Entry 7EKM (electron microscopy, 3.60 A resolution); this record covers chains A and B.

== Chain A (and B) ==
Protein: ATP-binding cassette sub-family B member 6, mitochondrial
Organism: Homo sapiens
Notes: chain B of this document is another copy of the same molecule, construct and numbering; everything in this record applies to it too
UniProt: Q9NP58 (ABCB6_HUMAN); numbering as in UniProt (aligned over 1-842)
Chain sequence (842 residues; row label = number of the first residue in the row):
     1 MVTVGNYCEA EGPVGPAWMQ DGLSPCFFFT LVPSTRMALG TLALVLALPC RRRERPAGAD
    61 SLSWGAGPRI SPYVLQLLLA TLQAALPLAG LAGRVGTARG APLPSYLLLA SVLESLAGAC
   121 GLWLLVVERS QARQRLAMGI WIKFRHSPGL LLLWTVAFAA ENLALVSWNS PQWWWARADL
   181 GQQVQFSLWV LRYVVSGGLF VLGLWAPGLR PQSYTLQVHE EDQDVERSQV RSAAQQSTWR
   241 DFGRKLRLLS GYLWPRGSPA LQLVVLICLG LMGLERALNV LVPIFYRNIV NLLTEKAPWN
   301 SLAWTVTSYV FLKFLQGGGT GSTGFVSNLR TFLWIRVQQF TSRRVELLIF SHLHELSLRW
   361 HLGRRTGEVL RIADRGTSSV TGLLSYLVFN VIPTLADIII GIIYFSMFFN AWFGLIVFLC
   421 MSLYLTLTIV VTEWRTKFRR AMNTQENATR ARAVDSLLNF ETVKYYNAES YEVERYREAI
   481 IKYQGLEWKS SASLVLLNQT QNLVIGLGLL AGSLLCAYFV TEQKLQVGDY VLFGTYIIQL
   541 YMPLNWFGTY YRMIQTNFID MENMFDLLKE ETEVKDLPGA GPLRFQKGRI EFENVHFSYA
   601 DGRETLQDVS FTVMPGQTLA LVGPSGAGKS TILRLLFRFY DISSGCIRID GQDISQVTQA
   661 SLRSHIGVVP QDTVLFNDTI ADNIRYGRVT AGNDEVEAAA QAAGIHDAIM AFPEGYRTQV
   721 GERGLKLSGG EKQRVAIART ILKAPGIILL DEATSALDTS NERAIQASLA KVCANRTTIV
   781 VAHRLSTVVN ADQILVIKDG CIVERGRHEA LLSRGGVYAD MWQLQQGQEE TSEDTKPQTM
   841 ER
Unresolved in the structure: 1-243, 577-579, 828-842
Curated features (UniProtKB/Swiss-Prot):
  - binding site (ATP): Tyr599, Gly623 to Arg634
  - glycosylation: Asn6 (N-linked (GlcNAc...) asparagine)
  - natural variant: Ala57 (A57T: In MCOPCB7; uncertain significance), Arg69 (R69G: In a breast cancer sample), Ser170 (S170G: In DUH3), Arg192 (R192Q: Decrease expression), Arg276 (R276W: May be a modifier of disease severity in porphyria patients), Ser322 (S322R: In DUH3), Leu356 (L356P: In DUH3), Arg375 (R375Q: In PSHK2; R375W: In PSHK2), Tyr424 (Y424H: In DUH3), Ala453 (A453V: In DUH3), Ala492 (A492T: May be a modifier of disease severity in porphyria patients), Thr521 (T521S: May be a modifier of disease severity in porphyria patients), 6 further natural variant entries in UniProt
  - mutagenesis: Asn6 (N6Q: Loss of N-glycosylation. Loss of N-glycosylation; when associated with Q-447; Q-498; Q-677 and Q-775. Does not affect substrate binding), Cys8 (C8G: Loss of N-glycosylation; C8S: Does not affect substrate binding. Does not affect N-glycosylation. Impairs endoplasmic reticulum exit. Impairs endoplasmic reticulum exit ...), Cys26 (C26A: Decreases protein expression. Affects protein stability. Loss of ability to stimulate porphyrin synthesis; C26S: Decreases protein expression. Impairs endoplasmic reticulum exit ...), Cys50 (C50A: Increases migration in the absence of DTT; when associated with A-120. Reduces migration in with the presence of DTT; when associated with A-120), Cys120 (C120A: Increases migration in the absence of DTT; when associated with A-50. Reduces migration in with the presence of DTT; when associated with A-50), Tyr286 (Y286A: Loss of substrate-stimulate ATPase activity. Impairs protein expression), Asn447 (N447Q: Does not affect N-glycosylation. Does not affect N-glycosylation; when associated with Q-498; Q-677 and Q-775. Does not affect trafficking from endoplasmic reticulum ...), Asn498 (N498Q: Does not affect N-glycosylation. Does not affect N-glycosylation; when associated with Q-447; Q-677 and Q-775. Does not affect trafficking from endoplasmic reticulum ...), Val531 (V531A: Loss of substrate-stimulate ATPase activity. Impairs protein expression), Met542 (M542A: Loss of substrate-stimulate ATPase activity), Trp546 (W546A: Loss of substrate-stimulate ATPase activity. Impairs protein expression; W546F: Does not affect substrate-stimulate ATPase activity; W546V: Loss of substrate-stimulate ATPase activity ...), Lys629 (K629A: Abolishes ATP hydrolysis. Abolishes coproporphyrin III transport; K629M: Does not affect subcellular location in early melanosome and lysosome ...), 2 further mutagenesis entries in UniProt
What the authors report for this chain:
  - mutagenesis - T320R: decreased expression
  - mutagenesis - T320A: unchanged catalytic activity on GSH
  - mutagenesis - T320A: decreased catalytic activity on PPIX
  - mutagenesis - R276A, S322A, T323A, R330A, T394A, W546A: abolished catalytic activity on GSH
  - mutagenesis - S322A, T323A, T432A, N498A: abolished catalytic activity on PPIX
  - disease-associated variants - A492T: decreased binding to ATP (citing earlier work)
  - disease-associated variants - S322R, V454A, T521S, G588S, A681T, R723Q (citing earlier work)
  - disease-associated variants - R276W: decreased stability (proposed by the authors, not directly observed)
  - contacts within the chain: Arg276-Asp397
  - mutagenesis - E752Q: abolished catalytic activity

== Interface between chain A and chain B ==
Contacting residue pairs (152):
  Tyr286(A) with Tyr530(B), hydrophobic; Val531(B)
  Ile289(A) with Tyr530(B)
  Leu293(A) with Val520(B), hydrophobic
  Trp299(A) with Leu514(B); Ala517(B); Tyr518(B); Thr521(B)
  Leu302(A) with Ala517(B), hydrophobic
  Val306(A) with Ser513(B); Leu514(B), hydrophobic
  Thr307(A) with Leu510(B)
  Val310(A) with Gly506(B); Leu509(B); Leu510(B), hydrophobic
  Phe314(A) with Asn502(B); Leu503(B), hydrophobic
  Gly319(A) with Met542(B)
  Gly321(A) with Asn545(B), hydrogen bond (backbone-side chain)
  Ser322(A) with Tyr424(B), hydrogen bond; Tyr541(B); Asn545(B)
  Thr323(A) with Asn498(B); Asn502(B)
  Gly324(A) with Asn502(B)
  Phe325(A) with Gln499(B); Asn502(B)
  Asn328(A) with Val495(B); Asn498(B); Gln499(B), hydrogen bond
  Phe332(A) with Ala492(B), hydrophobic
  Ile335(A) with Trp488(B); Ser491(B)
  Arg336(A) with Trp488(B)
  Gln339(A) with Gln484(B); Glu487(B); Trp488(B)
  Ser342(A) with Gln484(B)
  Arg343(A) with Ile480(B); Ile481(B); Gln484(B), hydrogen bond
  Glu346(A) with Tyr476(B); Ile480(B)
  Leu347(A) with Tyr476(B), hydrophobic; Arg477(B)
  Phe350(A) with Ala453(B), hydrophobic; Glu472(B); Tyr476(B), hydrophobic
  Ser351(A) with Val473(B)
  Leu353(A) with Leu457(B), hydrophobic
  His354(A) with Ser456(B), hydrogen bond (side chain-backbone); Leu457(B); Phe460(B); Glu469(B)
  Ser357(A) with Phe460(B)
  Leu358(A) with Phe460(B), hydrophobic
  Thr366(A) with Leu457(B); Leu458(B)
  Leu370(A) with Ala453(B), hydrophobic; Leu457(B), hydrophobic
  Asp374(A) with Arg450(B), salt bridge
  Tyr424(A) with Ser322(B), hydrogen bond
  Arg450(A) with Asp374(B), salt bridge
  Ala453(A) with Phe350(B), hydrophobic
  Asp455(A) with Glu722(B)
  Ser456(A) with His354(B), hydrogen bond (backbone-side chain)
  Leu457(A) with Leu353(B), hydrophobic; His354(B); Thr366(B); Leu370(B), hydrophobic
  Leu458(A) with Thr366(B); Glu722(B); Arg723(B), hydrogen bond (backbone-side chain)
  Asn459(A) with Val674(B); Arg723(B)
  Phe460(A) with His354(B); Ser357(B); Leu358(B), hydrophobic
  Glu461(A) with Arg634(B), salt bridge
  Thr462(A) with Val674(B)
  Lys464(A) with Phe637(B); Phe639(B); Arg663(B)
  Tyr465(A) with Phe637(B), hydrophobic; Phe639(B), hydrophobic; Arg663(B); Val668(B), hydrophobic; Lys743(B), hydrogen bond (backbone-side chain)
  Tyr466(A) with Tyr686(B); Gly687(B); Arg739(B); Thr740(B), hydrogen bond
  Asn467(A) with Ala660(B), hydrogen bond (side chain-backbone)
  Ala468(A) with Tyr686(B)
  Glu472(A) with Phe350(B); Phe676(B)
  Tyr476(A) with Glu346(B); Leu347(B), hydrophobic
  Arg477(A) with Leu347(B)
  Ile480(A) with Glu346(B)
  Gln484(A) with Gln339(B); Ser342(B); Arg343(B), hydrogen bond
  Glu487(A) with Gln339(B), hydrogen bond
  Trp488(A) with Ile335(B); Arg336(B)
  Ser491(A) with Ile335(B)
  Ala492(A) with Phe332(B), hydrophobic
  Val495(A) with Asn328(B)
  Asn498(A) with Thr323(B); Asn328(B)
  Gln499(A) with Phe325(B); Asn328(B), hydrogen bond
  Asn502(A) with Phe314(B); Thr323(B); Gly324(B); Phe325(B)
  Leu509(A) with Val310(B)
  Leu510(A) with Val310(B), hydrophobic
  Ser513(A) with Val306(B)
  Leu514(A) with Trp299(B); Val306(B), hydrophobic
  Tyr518(A) with Trp299(B)
  Tyr530(A) with Tyr286(B), hydrophobic; Ile289(B)
  Val531(A) with Tyr286(B)
  Tyr541(A) with Ser322(B)
  Met542(A) with Gly319(B)
  Asn545(A) with Gly321(B), hydrogen bond (side chain-backbone)
  Arg634(A) with Glu461(B), salt bridge; Tyr465(B)
  Phe637(A) with Lys464(B); Tyr465(B), hydrophobic
  Phe639(A) with Lys464(B); Tyr465(B), hydrophobic
  Ala660(A) with Asn467(B), hydrogen bond (backbone-side chain)
  Arg663(A) with Lys464(B), hydrogen bond (side chain-backbone); Tyr465(B); Asn467(B)
  Val668(A) with Tyr465(B), hydrophobic
  Val674(A) with Asn459(B); Thr462(B)
  Phe676(A) with Glu472(B)
  Tyr686(A) with Ala468(B)
  Gly687(A) with Tyr466(B)
  Glu722(A) with Asp455(B)
  Arg723(A) with Leu458(B), hydrogen bond (side chain-backbone); Asn459(B)
  Arg739(A) with Tyr466(B)
  Thr740(A) with Tyr466(B), hydrogen bond
  Lys743(A) with Tyr465(B), hydrogen bond (side chain-backbone); Tyr466(B)
Other interface residues (no listed pair), chain A (109 interface residues in all): Val290, Thr294, Ala297, Ala303, Ser327, Glu355, Val463, Glu469, Tyr471, Val473, Arg475, Ile481, Leu503, Gly506, Ala517, Val520, Thr521, Val527, Ile666, Pro670, Val689, Ala736
Other interface residues (no listed pair), chain B (110 interface residues in all): Val290, Leu293, Thr294, Ala297, Leu302, Ala303, Thr307, Ser351, Val454, Val463, Tyr471, Val527, Ile666, Pro670, Leu675, Asn677, Asp682, Val689, Ala736

== Summary ==
109 residues of chain A and 110 residues of chain B are in contact; the contacts include 20 hydrogen bonds and
4 salt bridges. Polar pairs include Asp374(A)-Arg450(B), Glu461(A)-Arg634(B) and Gly321(A)-Asn545(B). From the
paper: R276A, S322A and T323A of chain A, among others, abolish catalytic activity on GSH; contacts within the
chain involving Arg276(A) and Asp397(A); 13 substitutions were tested in all.
Both chains are ATP-binding cassette sub-family B member 6, mitochondrial (Homo sapiens). Entry 7EKM
(Mitochondrial outer membrane protein) was determined by electron microscopy together with 7EKL from the same
study.
